Entry 2RG6 (X-ray diffraction, 1.72 A resolution); this record covers chain A.

Chain A:
Molecule: Mitogen-activated protein kinase 14
Organism: Homo sapiens
Notes: EC 2.7.11.24
UniProtKB: Q16539 (MK14_HUMAN); residue numbers follow UniProt; this construct covers 2-360
Chain sequence (366 residues; row label = number of the first residue in the row; numbers below 1 keep their minus sign (Met-5 is residue -5)):
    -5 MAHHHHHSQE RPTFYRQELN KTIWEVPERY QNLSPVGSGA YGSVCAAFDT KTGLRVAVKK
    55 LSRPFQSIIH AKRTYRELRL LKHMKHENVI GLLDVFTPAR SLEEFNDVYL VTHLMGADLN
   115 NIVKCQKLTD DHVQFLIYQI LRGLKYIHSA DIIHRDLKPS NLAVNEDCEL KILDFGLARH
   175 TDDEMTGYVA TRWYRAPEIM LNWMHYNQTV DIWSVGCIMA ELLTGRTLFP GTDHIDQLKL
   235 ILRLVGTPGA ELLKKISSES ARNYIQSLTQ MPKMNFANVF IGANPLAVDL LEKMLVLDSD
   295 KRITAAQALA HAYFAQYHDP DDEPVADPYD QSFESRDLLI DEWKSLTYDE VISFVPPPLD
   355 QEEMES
Unresolved in the structure: -5 to 3, 32-35, 174-183, 353-360
Differences from the reference sequence: expression tag (-5 to 1)
Swiss-Prot annotation at these positions:
  - motif: Thr180 to Tyr182 (TXY)
  - active site: Asp168 (Proton acceptor)
  - binding site (ATP): Val30 to Val38, Lys53
  - modified residue: Ser2 (N-acetylserine), Thr16 (Phosphothreonine), Lys53 (N6-acetyllysine), Lys152 (N6-acetyllysine), Thr180 (Phosphothreonine), Tyr182 (Phosphotyrosine), Thr263 (Phosphothreonine), Tyr323 (Phosphotyrosine)
  - natural variant: Ala51 (A51V: In a gastric adenocarcinoma sample), Pro322 (P322R: In a lung adenocarcinoma sample)
  - mutagenesis: Ala34 (A34V: Lowered kinase activity), Lys53 (K53R: Loss of kinase activity), Lys54 (K54R: Impairs MAP2K6/MKK6-dependent autophosphorylation), Tyr69 (Y69H: Lowered kinase activity), Asp168 (D168A: Loss of kinase activity), Thr175 (T175A: No effect on either the kinase activity or tyrosine phosphorylation), Asp176 (D176A: Emulation of the active state. Increase in activity; when associated with S-327 or L-327), Asp177 (D177A: Loss of kinase activity), Thr180 (T180E: Loss of kinase activity), Tyr182 (Y182F: Loss of kinase activity), Ala320 (A320T: Lowered kinase activity), Phe327 (F327L: Emulation of the active state. Increase in activity; when associated with A-176; F327S: Emulation of the active state. Increase in activity; when associated with A-176), 1 further mutagenesis entry in UniProt
Small-molecule neighbours:
  - 287 (4-{[5-(methoxycarbamoyl)-2-methylphenyl]amino}-5-methyl-N-[(1S)-1-phenylethyl]pyrrolo[2,1-f][1,2,4]triazine-6-carboxamide), molecule 1: Val30, Val38, Ala51, Val52, Lys53, Glu71, Leu75, Ile84, Leu104, Thr106, His107, Leu108, Met109, Gly110, Ala111, Asp112, Leu167, Asp168, Phe169, Leu171
  - 287, molecule 2: Met194, Leu195, Asn196, Ile229, Ser254, Ala255, Tyr258

Summary:
Ligands of chain A: compound 287. UniProt lists active-site residue Asp168, 10 ATP-binding residues and 13
mutagenesis sites.
Chain A is Mitogen-activated protein kinase 14 (Homo sapiens); the structure, Phenylalanine pyrrolotriazine
p38 alpha map kinase inhibitor compound 11J, was determined by X-ray diffraction (same publication as 2RG5).
